PDB entry 7SGL | electron microscopy, 3.00 A resolution | chains B and E of the 6 polymer chains in the assembly

Chain B:
Protein: X-ray repair cross-complementing protein 6
Source organism: Homo sapiens
Notes: EC 3.6.4.-, 4.2.99.-
Reference sequence: P12956 (XRCC6_HUMAN); numbering as in UniProt (aligned over 1-609)
Chain sequence (612 residues; numbered -2 to 609; the number before each row is that of its first residue; numbers below 1 keep their minus sign (Gly-2 is residue -2)):
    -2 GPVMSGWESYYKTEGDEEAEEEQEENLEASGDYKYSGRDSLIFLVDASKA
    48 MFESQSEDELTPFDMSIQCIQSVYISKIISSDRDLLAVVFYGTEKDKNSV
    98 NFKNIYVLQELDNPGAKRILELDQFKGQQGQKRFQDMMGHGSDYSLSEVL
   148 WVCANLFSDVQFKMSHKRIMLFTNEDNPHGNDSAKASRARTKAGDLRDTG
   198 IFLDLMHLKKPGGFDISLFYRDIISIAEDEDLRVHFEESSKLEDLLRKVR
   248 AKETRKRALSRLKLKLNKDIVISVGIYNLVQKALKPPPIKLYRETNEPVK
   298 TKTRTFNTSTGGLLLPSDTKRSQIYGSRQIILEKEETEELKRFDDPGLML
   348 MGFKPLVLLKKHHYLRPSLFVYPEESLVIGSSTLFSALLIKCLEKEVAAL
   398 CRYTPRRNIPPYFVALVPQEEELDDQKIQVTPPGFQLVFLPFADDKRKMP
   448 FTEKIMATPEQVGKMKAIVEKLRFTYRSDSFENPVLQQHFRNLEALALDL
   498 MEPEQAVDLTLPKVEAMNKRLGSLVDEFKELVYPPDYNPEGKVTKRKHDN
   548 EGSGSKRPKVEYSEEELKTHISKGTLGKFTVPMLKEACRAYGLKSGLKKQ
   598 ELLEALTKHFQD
Not modelled in the structure: -2 to 29, 537-609
Differences from the reference sequence: expression tag (-2 to 0)
Residues lining bound ligands: inositol hexakisphosphate (IHP): Lys357, His359, His360, Lys443
Swiss-Prot annotation at these positions:
  - region: Val578 to Glu583 (Interaction with BAX)
  - active site: Lys31 (Schiff-base intermediate with DNA)
  - modified residue: Ser2 (N-acetylserine), Ser6 (Phosphoserine), Ser27 (Phosphoserine), Lys31 (N6-acetyllysine), Ser51 (Phosphoserine), Ser306 (Phosphoserine), Lys317 (N6-acetyllysine), Lys331 (N6-acetyllysine), Lys338 (N6-acetyllysine), Thr455 (Phosphothreonine), Lys461 (N6-acetyllysine), Ser477 (Phosphoserine), Ser520 (Phosphoserine), Lys539 (N6-acetyllysine), Lys542 (N6-acetyllysine), Lys544 (N6-acetyllysine), Ser550 (Phosphoserine), Lys553 (N6-acetyllysine), Lys556 (N6-acetyllysine), Ser560 (Phosphoserine) and 1 more in UniProt
  - cross-link (Glycyl lysine isopeptide (Lys-Gly)): Lys287 (interchain with G-Cter in SUMO2), Lys317 (interchain with G-Cter in SUMO2), Lys556 (interchain with G-Cter in SUMO2)
  - mutagenesis: Lys31 (K31A: Diminishes the ability to form a Schiff base. Abolishes adduct formation; when associated with A-160 and A-164), Lys160 (K160A: Abolishes adduct formation; when associated with A-31 and A-160), Lys164 (K164A: Abolishes adduct formation; when associated with A-31 and A-164), Lys539 (K539Q: Complete loss of suppression of BAX-induced apoptosis; K539R: No effect on suppression of BAX-induced apoptosis), Lys542 (K542Q: Complete loss of suppression of BAX-induced apoptosis; K542R: No effect on suppression of BAX-induced apoptosis), Lys544 (K544R: No effect on suppression of BAX-induced apoptosis), Lys553 (K553Q: Partial loss of suppression of BAX-induced apoptosis; K553R: No effect on suppression of BAX-induced apoptosis), Lys556 (K556R: No effect on suppression of BAX-induced apoptosis), Lys570 (K570R: Loss of methylation; loss of anti-apoptotic activity; no effect on XRCC5 stabilization)

Chain E:
Molecule: Hairpin_1
Sequence (54 nucleotides; row label = number of the first residue in the row):
     1 TCAGAAGCAGTAGAGCATGCATATATGCATGCTCTACTGCTTCTGACGAT
    51 ATCG
Ion coordination: Mg2+ site 1: DA25 (shared with 2 residues of chain D)

Chain B / chain E interface:
Residue-residue contacts - 24 pairs, chain B then chain E:
  Lys31(B) - DA14(E)  phosphate contact
  Tyr32(B) - DA14(E)  phosphate contact
  Ser33(B) - DA14(E)  sugar contact
  Lys249(B) - DC37(E)  salt bridge to the phosphate
  Arg254(B) - DA12(E)  phosphate contact
  Arg254(B) - DG13(E)  phosphate contact
  Arg254(B) - DA36(E)  hydrogen bond to the base
  Arg254(B) - DC37(E)  hydrogen bond to the sugar
  Ala255(B) - DA12(E)  sugar contact
  Ala255(B) - DG13(E)  phosphate contact
  Leu256(B) - DA12(E)  sugar contact
  Leu256(B) - DT38(E)  sugar contact
  Ser257(B) - DA12(E)  phosphate contact
  Arg258(B) - DA12(E)  hydrogen bond to the phosphate
  Arg258(B) - DG13(E)  salt bridge to the phosphate
  Asn275(B) - DT38(E)  hydrogen bond to the phosphate
  Gln278(B) - DT38(E)  sugar contact
  Gln278(B) - DG39(E)  hydrogen bond to the phosphate
  Pro285(B) - DA6(E)  phosphate contact
  Thr300(B) - DC8(E)  phosphate contact
  Arg363(B) - DG39(E)  salt bridge to the phosphate
  Arg363(B) - DC40(E)  salt bridge to the phosphate
  Arg403(B) - DG10(E)  phosphate contact
  Arg403(B) - DT11(E)  sugar contact
Interface residues without a listed pair, chain B (20 interface residues in all): Thr251, Arg252, Lys282, Lys338, Arg404
Interface residues without a listed pair, chain E (15 interface residues in all): DA5, DG15, DT41

Overview:
20 residues of chain B and 15 residues of chain E are in contact; the contacts include 5 hydrogen bonds and 4
salt bridges. Polar pairs include Arg254(B)-DA36(E), Arg254(B)-DC37(E) and Arg258(B)-DA12(E). Bound to chain
B: inositol hexakisphosphate.
Chain B is X-ray repair cross-complementing protein 6 (Homo sapiens) and chain E is Hairpin_1; the structure,
DNA-PK complex of DNA end processing, was determined by electron microscopy together with 7SU3 and 7SUD from
the same study.
